6RVW - chains IG and IH of the 264 polymer chains in the assembly; structure by electron microscopy, 3.70 A resolution.

Chain IG (and IH):
Name: Transcription attenuation protein MtrB
From: Geobacillus stearothermophilus
Notes: chain IH of this document is another copy of the same molecule, construct and numbering; everything in this record applies to it too
Reference sequence: Q9X6J6 (MTRB_GEOSE); residues 1-74 here = UniProt positions 1-74
Amino-acid sequence (74 residues; row label = number of the first residue in the row):
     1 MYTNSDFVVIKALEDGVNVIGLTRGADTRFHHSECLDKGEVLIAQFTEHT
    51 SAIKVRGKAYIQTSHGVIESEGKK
Unresolved in the structure: 1-5, 22-32, 72-74
Differences from the reference sequence: engineered mutation Cys35 (Lys in Q9X6J6), Ser64 (Arg in Q9X6J6)
Bound ions: gold ion: Cys35 (shared with 1 residue of chain RF)

Interface between chain IG and chain IH:
Pairs across the interface (33; chain IG residue first):
  Phe7(IG) with Thr63(IH); Ser64(IH); His65(IH), hydrogen bond (backbone-side chain)
  Val9(IG) with Thr63(IH); Ile68(IH), hydrophobic
  Lys11(IG) with Ile68(IH); Glu69(IH)
  Cys35(IG) with Lys54(IH), hydrogen bond (backbone-side chain)
  Leu36(IG) with Lys54(IH)
  Gly39(IG) with Ser70(IH); Glu71(IH), hydrogen bond (backbone-backbone)
  Glu40(IG) with Lys54(IH); Val55(IH); Arg56(IH), salt bridge
  Val41(IG) with Ile53(IH); Lys54(IH); Val55(IH), hydrogen bond (backbone-backbone); Ile61(IH), hydrophobic; Ser70(IH)
  Leu42(IG) with Ile53(IH)
  Ile43(IG) with Phe46(IH), hydrophobic; Ala52(IH); Ile53(IH), hydrogen bond (backbone-backbone); Ile61(IH), hydrophobic
  Ala44(IG) with Ser51(IH)
  Gln45(IG) with Phe46(IH); Thr47(IH); Ser51(IH), hydrogen bond (backbone-backbone)
  Thr47(IG) with Ser51(IH)
  Tyr60(IG) with Ile68(IH), hydrophobic
  Gln62(IG) with His65(IH)
  Thr63(IG) with His65(IH)
  Ser64(IG) with His65(IH)
Other interface residues (no listed pair), chain IG (18 interface residues in all): Val8
Other interface residues (no listed pair), chain IH (21 interface residues in all): Asp6, Val8, Thr50, Gly66, Val67

Overview:
18 residues of chain IG and 21 residues of chain IH are in contact; the contacts include 6 hydrogen bonds and
1 salt bridge. Polar contacts include Glu40(IG)-Arg56(IH), Phe7(IG)-His65(IH) and Cys35(IG)-Lys54(IH).
Both chains are Transcription attenuation protein MtrB (Geobacillus stearothermophilus). Entry 6RVW (Structure
of right-handed protein cage consisting of 24 eleven-membered ring proteins held together by gold (I) ...) was
determined by electron microscopy, deposited together with 6RVV.
